Entry 9FCZ (electron microscopy, 2.53 A resolution); this record covers chains B and D of the 4 polymer chains in the assembly.

Chain B:
Protein: Capsid protein VP2
Source organism: Human coxsackievirus A9 (strain Griggs)
Reference sequence: P21404 (POLG_CXA9); residues 10-260 here correspond to UniProt positions 79-329 (UniProt number = residue number + 69)
Amino-acid sequence (251 residues; each row starts with the number of its first residue):
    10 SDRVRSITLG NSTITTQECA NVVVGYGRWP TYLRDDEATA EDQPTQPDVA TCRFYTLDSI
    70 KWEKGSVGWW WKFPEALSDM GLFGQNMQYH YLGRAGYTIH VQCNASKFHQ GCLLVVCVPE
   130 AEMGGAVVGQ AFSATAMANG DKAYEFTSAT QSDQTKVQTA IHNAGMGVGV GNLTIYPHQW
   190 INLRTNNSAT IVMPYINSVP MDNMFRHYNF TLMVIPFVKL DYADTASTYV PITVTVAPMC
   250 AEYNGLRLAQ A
Sequence notes: variant Val110 (Leu179 in P21404)

Chain D:
Protein: Capsid protein VP4
Source organism: Human coxsackievirus A9 (strain Griggs)
Reference sequence: P21404 (POLG_CXA9); residue numbers follow UniProt; this construct covers 2-69
Amino-acid sequence (68 residues; row label = number of the first residue in the row):
     2 GAQVSTQKTG AHETSLSAAG NSIIHYTNIN YYKDAASNSA NRQDFTQDPS KFTEPVKDVM
    62 IKSLPALN
Unresolved in the structure: 15-23
Curated features (UniProtKB/Swiss-Prot):
  - site: Asn69 (Cleavage)
  - lipidation: Gly2 (N-myristoyl glycine)

Chain B / chain D interface:
Contacting residue pairs - 13 pairs, chain B then chain D:
  Ser10(B) - Asn69(D)  hydrogen bond
  Asp11(B) - Asn69(D)  hydrogen bond (side chain-backbone)
  Arg12(B) - Leu68(D)
  Arg12(B) - Asn69(D)
  Arg14(B) - Asp59(D)  salt bridge
  Val31(B) - Val57(D)
  Val31(B) - Lys58(D)  hydrogen bond (backbone-backbone)
  Val32(B) - Pro56(D)
  Val33(B) - Pro56(D)  hydrogen bond (backbone-backbone)
  Val33(B) - Lys58(D)
  Gly34(B) - Pro56(D)
  Tyr35(B) - Lys52(D)
  Tyr35(B) - Phe53(D)  hydrophobic
Also at the interface, not in a pair above, chain B (12 interface residues in all): Ala29, Asn30, Trp38
Also at the interface, not in a pair above, chain D (10 interface residues in all): Met61, Ala67

Overview:
The interface between chain B and chain D involves 12 residues on one side and 10 on the other, with 4
hydrogen bonds and 1 salt bridge. Polar contacts include Arg14(B)-Asp59(D), Ser10(B)-Asn69(D) and
Asp11(B)-Asn69(D).
Chain B is Capsid protein VP2 and chain D is Capsid protein VP4, both from Human coxsackievirus A9 (strain
Griggs); the structure, Coxsackievirus A9 bound with compound 17 (CL301), was determined by electron
microscopy (same publication as 8S7J, 9EXI, 9FA9, 9FGN, 9FO2, 9FO5 and 9FP5).
